7AL3 - chains A and B of the 3 polymer chains in the assembly; structure by electron microscopy, 4.80 A resolution (low resolution: residue-level contacts below are approximate; hydrogen-bond / salt-bridge calls are withheld).

# Chain A
Molecule: Genome polyprotein
From: Deformed wing virus
UniProt: L0CTV4 (L0CTV4_9VIRU); residues 1-258 here correspond to UniProt positions 902-1159 (UniProt number = residue number + 901)
Chain sequence (258 residues; row label = number of the first residue in the row):
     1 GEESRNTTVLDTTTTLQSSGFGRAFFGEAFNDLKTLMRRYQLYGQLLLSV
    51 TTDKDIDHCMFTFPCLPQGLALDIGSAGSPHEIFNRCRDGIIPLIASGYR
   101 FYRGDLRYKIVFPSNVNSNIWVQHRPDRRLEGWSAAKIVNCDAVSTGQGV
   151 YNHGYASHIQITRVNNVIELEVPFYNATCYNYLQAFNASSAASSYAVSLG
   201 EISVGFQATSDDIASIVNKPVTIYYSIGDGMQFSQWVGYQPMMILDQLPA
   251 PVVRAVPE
Disordered / not traced: 1, 75-78, 142-149, 251-258

# Chain B
Molecule: Genome polyprotein
From: Deformed wing virus
UniProt: E0YTW0 (E0YTW0_9VIRU); the author numbering skips numbers that UniProt does not, so the offset changes along the chain: 1-44 = UniProt 116-159; 46-254 = UniProt 160-368
Chain sequence (253 residues; numbered 1 to 254; 1 number in that range is skipped by the numbering (no residue carries it; nothing is unmodelled there); the number before each row is that of its first residue):
     1 MDNPNPGPDGEGEVELEKDSNVVLTTQRDPSTSIPAPVSVKWSR
    46 WTSNDVVDDYATITSRWYQIAEFVWSKDDPFDKELARLILPRALLSSIEA
    96 NSDAICDVPNTIPFKVHAYWRGDMEVRVQINSNKFQVGQLQATWYYSDHE
   146 NLNISSKRSVYGFSQMDHALISASASNEAKLVIPFKHVYPFLPTRIVPDW
   196 TTGILDMGALNIRVIAPLRMSATGPTTCNVVVFIKLNNSEFTGTSSGKFY
   246 ASQIRAKPE
Disordered / not traced: 1-20, 251-254

# Chain A / chain B interface
Pairs across the interface - 67 pairs, chain A then chain B:
  Glu2(A) with Thr32(B); His163(B); Leu165(B)
  Glu3(A) with Ser159(B); His163(B)
  Arg100(A) with Tyr140(B); Tyr141(B); Ser142(B); Glu145(B); Asn146(B)
  Phe101(A) with Tyr141(B)
  Trp133(A) with Leu147(B)
  Ala177(A) with Tyr184(B)
  Thr178(A) with Val183(B); Tyr184(B)
  Cys179(A) with His182(B); Val183(B)
  Tyr180(A) with Lys181(B); His182(B); Val183(B)
  Tyr182(A) with Ser142(B); Glu145(B); His182(B); Val183(B)
  Gln184(A) with Asn146(B)
  Ala185(A) with Asn146(B); Leu147(B); Asn148(B)
  Phe186(A) with Glu145(B); Leu147(B)
  Asn187(A) with His144(B); Glu145(B); Asn146(B); Leu147(B)
  Ser189(A) with His144(B); Glu145(B); Thr197(B)
  Ser190(A) with Glu145(B); Thr197(B); Gly198(B)
  Ala191(A) with Asp194(B); Trp195(B)
  Ala192(A) with Tyr184(B); Asp194(B); Trp195(B)
  Ser193(A) with Glu145(B)
  Tyr195(A) with Tyr184(B)
  Ala196(A) with Val183(B); Tyr184(B)
  Gln235(A) with Pro35(B); Ala36(B); Tyr141(B); Asp162(B)
  Trp236(A) with Gln160(B); Met161(B)
  Val237(A) with Tyr140(B); Lys152(B); Met161(B)
  Gly238(A) with Lys152(B); Gly157(B); Gln160(B); Met161(B)
  Tyr239(A) with Lys152(B); Gln160(B)
  Gln240(A) with Asn148(B); Ser151(B)
  Pro241(A) with Ser151(B)
Also at the interface, not in a pair above, chain A (31 interface residues in all): Arg5, Asn181, Ser234
Also at the interface, not in a pair above, chain B (32 interface residues in all): Ser33, Trp42, Asp143, Pro185

# Summary
31 residues of chain A and 32 residues of chain B are in contact.
Here chain A is Genome polyprotein and chain B is Genome polyprotein, both from Deformed wing virus. Entry
7AL3 (Native-like genome-containing particle of DWV in acidic pH) was determined by electron microscopy.
